Entry 7B1C (electron microscopy, 3.74 A resolution); this record covers chains A and B of the 5 polymer chains in the assembly.

Chain A (and B):
Protein: Toll-like receptor
From: Aedes aegypti
Notes: chain B of this document is another copy of the same molecule, construct and numbering; everything in this record applies to it too
UniProtKB: A0A6I8TEX2 (A0A6I8TEX2_AEDAE); numbering as in UniProt (aligned over 28-789)
Chain sequence (768 residues; numbered 28 to 795; the number before each row is that of its first residue):
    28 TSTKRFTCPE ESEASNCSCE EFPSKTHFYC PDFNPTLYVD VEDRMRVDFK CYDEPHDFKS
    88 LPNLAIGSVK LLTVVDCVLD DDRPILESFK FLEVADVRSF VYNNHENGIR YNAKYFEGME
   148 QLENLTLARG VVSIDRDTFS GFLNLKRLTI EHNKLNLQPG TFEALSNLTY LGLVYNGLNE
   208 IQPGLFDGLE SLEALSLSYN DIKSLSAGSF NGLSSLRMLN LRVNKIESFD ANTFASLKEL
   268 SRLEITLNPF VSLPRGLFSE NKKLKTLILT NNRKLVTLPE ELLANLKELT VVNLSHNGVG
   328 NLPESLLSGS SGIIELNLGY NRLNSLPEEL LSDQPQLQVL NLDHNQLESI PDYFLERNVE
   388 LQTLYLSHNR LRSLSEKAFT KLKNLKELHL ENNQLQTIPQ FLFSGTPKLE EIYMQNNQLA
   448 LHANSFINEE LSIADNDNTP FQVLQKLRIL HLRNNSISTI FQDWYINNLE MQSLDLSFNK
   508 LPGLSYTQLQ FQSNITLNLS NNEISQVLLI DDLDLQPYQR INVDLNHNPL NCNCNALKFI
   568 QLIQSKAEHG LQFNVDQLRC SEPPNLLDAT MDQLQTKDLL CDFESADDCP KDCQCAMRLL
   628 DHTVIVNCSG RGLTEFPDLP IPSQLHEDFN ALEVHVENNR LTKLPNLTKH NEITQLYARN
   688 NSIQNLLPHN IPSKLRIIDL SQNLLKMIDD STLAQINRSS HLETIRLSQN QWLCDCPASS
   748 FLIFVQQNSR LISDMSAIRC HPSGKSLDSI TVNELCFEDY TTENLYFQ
Unresolved in the structure: 28-31, 784-795 (chain B: 28-33, 785-795)
Construct notes: expression tag (790-795)
Disulfide bonds: Cys-35/Cys-46, Cys-44/Cys-57, Cys-78/Cys-104, Cys-559/Cys-587, Cys-561/Cys-608, Cys-616/Cys-622, Cys-620/Cys-635, Cys-741/Cys-767, Cys-743/Cys-783
Glycans and other covalent adducts: N-acetylglucosamine (NAG) linked to Asn-151, Asn-194, Asn-481, Asn-521, Asn-634, Asn-687

Interface between chain A and chain B:
Pairs across the interface (6):
  Pro-50(A) with Phe-428(B); Ser-431(B)
  Ser-51(A) with Ser-431(B)
  Gln-753(A) with Thr-778(B)
  Asp-775(A) with Val-779(B)
  Thr-778(A) with Asn-780(B)
Other interface residues (no listed pair), chain A (11 interface residues in all): Phe-49, Asp-70, Arg-71, Ile-750, Gln-754, Ser-776
Other interface residues (no listed pair), chain B (7 interface residues in all): Glu-403, Lys-408

Summary:
11 residues of chain A and 7 residues of chain B are in contact. N-acetylglucosamine is covalently linked to
Asn-151(A), Asn-194(A), Asn-481(A), Asn-521(A), Asn-634(A) and Asn-687(A).
Both chains are Toll-like receptor (Aedes aegypti). Entry 7B1C (Cryo-EM of Aedes Aegypti Toll5A trimer bound
to Spz1C) was determined by electron microscopy together with 7B1B and 7B1D from the same study.
